8W8P - chains D and H of the 9 polymer chains in the assembly; structure by X-ray diffraction, 3.17 A resolution.

# Chain D
Protein: DNA-directed RNA polymerase subunit beta'
Source organism: Thermus thermophilus HB8
Notes: EC 2.7.7.6
UniProtKB: Q8RQE8 (RPOC_THET8); numbering as in UniProt (aligned over 1-1524)
Amino-acid sequence (1524 residues; each row starts with the number of its first residue):
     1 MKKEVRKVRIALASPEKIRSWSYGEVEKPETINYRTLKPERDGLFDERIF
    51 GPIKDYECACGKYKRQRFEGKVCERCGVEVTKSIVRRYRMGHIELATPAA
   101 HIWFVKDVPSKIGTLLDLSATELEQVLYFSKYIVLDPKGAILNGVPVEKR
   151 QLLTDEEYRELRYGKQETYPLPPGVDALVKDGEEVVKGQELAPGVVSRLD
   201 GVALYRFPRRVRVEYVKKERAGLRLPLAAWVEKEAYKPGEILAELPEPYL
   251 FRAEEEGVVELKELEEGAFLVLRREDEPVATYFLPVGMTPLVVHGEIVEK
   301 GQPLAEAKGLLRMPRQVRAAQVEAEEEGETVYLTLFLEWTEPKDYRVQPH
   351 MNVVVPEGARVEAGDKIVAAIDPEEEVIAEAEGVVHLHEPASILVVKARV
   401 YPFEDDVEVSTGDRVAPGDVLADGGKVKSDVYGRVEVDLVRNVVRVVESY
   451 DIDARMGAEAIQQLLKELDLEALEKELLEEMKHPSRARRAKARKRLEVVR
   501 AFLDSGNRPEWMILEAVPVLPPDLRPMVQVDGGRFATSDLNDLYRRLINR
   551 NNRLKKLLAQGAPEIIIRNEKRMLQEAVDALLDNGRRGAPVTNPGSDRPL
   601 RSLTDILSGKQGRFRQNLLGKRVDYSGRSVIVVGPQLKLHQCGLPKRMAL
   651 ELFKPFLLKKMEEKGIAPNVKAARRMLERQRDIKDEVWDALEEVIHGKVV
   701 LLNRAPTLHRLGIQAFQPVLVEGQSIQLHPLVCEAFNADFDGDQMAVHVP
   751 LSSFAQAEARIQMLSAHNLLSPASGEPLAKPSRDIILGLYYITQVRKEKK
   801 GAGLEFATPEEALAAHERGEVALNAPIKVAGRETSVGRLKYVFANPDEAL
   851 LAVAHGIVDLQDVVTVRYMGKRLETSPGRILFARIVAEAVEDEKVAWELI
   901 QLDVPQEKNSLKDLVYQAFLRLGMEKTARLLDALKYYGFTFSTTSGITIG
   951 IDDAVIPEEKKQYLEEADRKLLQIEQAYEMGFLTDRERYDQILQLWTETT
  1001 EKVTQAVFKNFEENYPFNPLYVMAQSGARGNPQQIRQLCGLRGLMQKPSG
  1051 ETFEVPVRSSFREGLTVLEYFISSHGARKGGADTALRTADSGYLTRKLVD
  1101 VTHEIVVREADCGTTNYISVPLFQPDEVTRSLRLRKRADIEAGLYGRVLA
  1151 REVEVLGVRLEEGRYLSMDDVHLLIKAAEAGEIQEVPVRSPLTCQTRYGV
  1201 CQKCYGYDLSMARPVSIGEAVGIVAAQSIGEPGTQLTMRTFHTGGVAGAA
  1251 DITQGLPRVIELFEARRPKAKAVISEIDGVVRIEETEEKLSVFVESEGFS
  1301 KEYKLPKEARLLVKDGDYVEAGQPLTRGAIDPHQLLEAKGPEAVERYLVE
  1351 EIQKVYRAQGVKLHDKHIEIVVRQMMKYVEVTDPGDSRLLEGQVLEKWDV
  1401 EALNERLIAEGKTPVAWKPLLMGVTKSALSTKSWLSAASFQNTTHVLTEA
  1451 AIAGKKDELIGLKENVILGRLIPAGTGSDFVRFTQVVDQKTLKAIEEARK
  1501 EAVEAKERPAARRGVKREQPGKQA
Not modelled in the structure: 1-2, 1248-1250, 1503-1524
Bound ions: Zn2+ site 1: Cys58, Cys60, Cys73, Cys76; Mg2+ site 1: Asp739, Asp741, Asp743 (shared with 1 residue of chain I); Mg2+ site 2 near Lys840 (its only coordinating residue here); Mg2+ site 3 near Trp897 (its only coordinating residue here); Zn2+ site 2: Cys1112, Cys1194, Cys1201, Cys1204
Residues lining bound ligands: CMPcPP (2TM; 5'-O-[(S)-hydroxy{[(S)-hydroxy(phosphonooxy)phosphoryl]methyl}phosphoryl]cytidine): Arg704, Pro706, Asn737, Asp739, Asp741, Arg1029, Gln1235, Met1238, Arg1239, Thr1240

# Chain H
Molecule: 27-nt DNA strand
Sequence (27 nucleotides; row label = number of the first residue in the row):
     1 TATAATGGGAGCTGTCACGGATGCAGG
Not modelled in the structure: 25-27

# Interface between chain D and chain H
Residue-residue contacts - 4 pairs, chain D then chain H:
  Lys494(D) - DA21(H)  salt bridge to the phosphate
  Arg1266(D) - DC18(H)  sugar contact
  Arg1266(D) - DG19(H)  salt bridge to the phosphate
  Lys1426(D) - DG20(H)  salt bridge to the phosphate
Other interface residues (no listed pair), chain D (4 interface residues in all): Pro109

# Summary
Chain D and chain H each contribute 4 residues to their interface, with 3 salt bridges. Polar contacts include
Lys494(D)-DA21(H), Arg1266(D)-DG19(H) and Lys1426(D)-DG20(H). Ligands of chain D: CMPcPP. Cys58(D), Cys60(D),
Cys73(D) and Cys76(D) coordinate Zn2+ site 1.
Here chain D is DNA-directed RNA polymerase subunit beta' (Thermus thermophilus HB8) and chain H is a 27-nt
DNA strand. Entry 8W8P (Thermus thermophilus initiation transcription complex containing CMPcPP in the
post-translocated state) was determined by X-ray diffraction together with 8W8N and 8W8O from the same study.
